PDB entry 7NK9 | electron microscopy, 2.90 A resolution | chains P and a of the 14 polymer chains in the assembly

# Chain P
Protein: ATP synthase subunit c
Organism: Mycolicibacterium smegmatis (strain ATCC 700084 / mc(2)155)
Reference sequence: A0R205 (A0R205_MYCS2); residue numbers follow UniProt; this construct covers 1-86
Chain sequence (86 residues; numbered 1 to 86; the number before each row is that of its first residue):
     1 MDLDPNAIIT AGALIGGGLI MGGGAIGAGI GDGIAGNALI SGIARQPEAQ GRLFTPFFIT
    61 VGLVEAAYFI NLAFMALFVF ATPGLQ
Unresolved in the structure: 1-2
What the authors report for this chain:
  - catalytic residues: Glu65 (proposed by the authors, not directly observed)

# Chain a
Protein: ATP synthase subunit a
Organism: Mycolicibacterium smegmatis (strain ATCC 700084 / mc(2)155)
Reference sequence: A0R206 (A0R206_MYCS2); numbering as in UniProt (aligned over 1-252)
Chain sequence (252 residues; each row starts with the number of its first residue):
     1 MLAAEEGGAA IHVGHHTLVF ELFGMTFNGD TILATAVTAV IVIALAFYLR AKVTSTGVPS
    61 GVQLFWEALT IQMRQQIEGS IGMKIAPFVL PLSVTIFVFI LISNWLAVLP LQYGGADGAA
   121 AELYKAPASD INFVLALALF VFVCYHAAGI WRRGIVGHPI KVVKGHVAFL APINIVEELA
   181 KPISLALRLF GNIFAGGILV ALIAMFPWYI QWFPNAVWKT FDLFVGLIQA FIFSLLTILY
   241 FSQSMELDHE DH
Unresolved in the structure: 1-9, 248-252
What the authors report for this chain:
  - catalytic residues: His12, His15, His16, Asp30, Asn104, Gln112, Asp117, Glu122, Lys125, His146, Arg153, Lys161, His166, Asn174, Glu177, Glu178, Lys181, Ser184, Lys219, Asp222, Gln229, Tyr240 (proposed by the authors, not directly observed)

# How chain P and chain a interact
Pairs across the interface - 11 pairs, chain P then chain a:
  Thr55(P) - His166(a)
  Phe58(P) - Leu239(a)  hydrophobic
  Phe58(P) - Gln243(a)
  Ile59(P) - His166(a)
  Gly62(P) - Ile173(a)
  Glu65(P) - Glu177(a)
  Ala66(P) - Ile173(a)  hydrophobic
  Ala66(P) - Val176(a)  hydrophobic
  Phe69(P) - Ala180(a)  hydrophobic
  Phe69(P) - Ile183(a)  hydrophobic
  Phe69(P) - Ser184(a)
Interface residues without a listed pair, chain P (8 interface residues in all): Leu63
Interface residues without a listed pair, chain a (10 interface residues in all): Leu170

# Overview
8 residues of chain P face 10 of chain a across their interface. From the paper: catalytic residues Glu65(P)
and His12(a) among others.
Chain P is ATP synthase subunit c and chain a is ATP synthase subunit a, both from Mycolicibacterium smegmatis
(strain ATCC 700084 / mc(2)155); the structure, Mycobacterium smegmatis ATP synthase Fo domain state 1, was
determined by electron microscopy together with 7NJK, 7NJL, 7NJM, 7NJN, 7NJO, 7NJP and 20 further entries from
the same study.
